6OZR - chains A and C of the 4 polymer chains in the assembly; structure by X-ray diffraction, 2.15 A resolution.

[Chain A]
Protein: Endonuclease V
Source organism: Mus musculus
Notes: EC 3.1.26.-
UniProt: Q8C9A2 (ENDOV_MOUSE); numbering as in UniProt (aligned over 1-253)
Amino-acid sequence (253 residues; each row starts with the number of its first residue):
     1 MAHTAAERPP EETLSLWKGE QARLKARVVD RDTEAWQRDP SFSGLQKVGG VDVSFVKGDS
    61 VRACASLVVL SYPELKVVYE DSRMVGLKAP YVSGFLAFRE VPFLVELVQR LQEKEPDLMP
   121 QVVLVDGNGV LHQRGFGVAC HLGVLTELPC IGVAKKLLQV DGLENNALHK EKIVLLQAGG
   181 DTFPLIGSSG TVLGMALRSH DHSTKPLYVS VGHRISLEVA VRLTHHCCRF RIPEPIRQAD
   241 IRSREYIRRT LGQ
Not modelled in the structure: 1-6, 250-253
UniProt features mapped onto this chain:
  - binding site (Mg(2+)): Asp52, Asp126
  - site: Tyr91 (Interaction with target DNA)
  - mutagenesis: Ser93 (S93P: No effect on activity), Gln133 (Q133P: No effect on activity)
Bound ions: Mg2+: Asp52, Asp126, Asp240 (shared with U12(C) of chain C); K+: Asp52, Asp126 (shared with A11(C), U12(C) of chain C)
Reported in the primary citation:
  - mutagenesis - K155A: abolished catalytic activity
  - mutagenesis - K155M, R244A (10-fold): decreased catalytic activity
  - catalytic residues: Asp240 (proposed by the authors, not directly observed)

[Chain C]
Molecule: DNA/RNA
Sequence (23 nucleotides; row label = number of the first residue in the row):
     1 CGGUAACCCI AUAUGCAUGC AUU
Not modelled in the structure: 1-8
Bound ions: K+: A11, U12 (shared with Asp52(A), Asp126(A) of chain A); Mg2+: U12 (shared with Asp52(A), Asp126(A), Asp240(A) of chain A)

[Chain A / chain C interface]
Pairs across the interface (38):
  Asp52(A) - U12(C)  phosphate contact
  Val53(A) - U12(C)  sugar contact
  Ser54(A) - U12(C)  phosphate contact
  Ser54(A) - A13(C)  hydrogen bond to the phosphate
  Phe55(A) - A11(C)  base contact
  Phe55(A) - U12(C)  hydrogen bond to the sugar
  Phe55(A) - A13(C)  sugar contact
  Lys57(A) - A13(C)  hydrogen bond to the sugar
  Tyr91(A) - DI10(C)  hydrogen bond to the phosphate
  Tyr91(A) - A11(C)  stacking on the base
  Ser93(A) - C9(C)  sugar contact
  Ser93(A) - DI10(C)  hydrogen bond to the phosphate
  Gly94(A) - DI10(C)  base contact
  Phe95(A) - DI10(C)  base contact
  Leu96(A) - DI10(C)  base contact
  Leu96(A) - A11(C)  sugar contact
  Glu100(A) - A11(C)  sugar contact
  Asp126(A) - A11(C)  sugar contact
  Asp126(A) - U12(C)  phosphate contact
  Gly127(A) - DI10(C)  base contact
  Gly127(A) - A11(C)  sugar contact
  Asn128(A) - DI10(C)  hydrogen bond to the sugar
  His132(A) - DI10(C)  base contact
  Gln133(A) - C9(C)  hydrogen bond to the phosphate
  Gly137(A) - DI10(C)  base contact
  Val138(A) - DI10(C)  base contact
  Ala154(A) - DI10(C)  phosphate contact
  Ala154(A) - A11(C)  phosphate contact
  Lys155(A) - A11(C)  salt bridge to the phosphate
  Lys155(A) - U12(C)  salt bridge to the phosphate
  Lys156(A) - DI10(C)  phosphate contact
  Lys156(A) - A11(C)  salt bridge to the phosphate
  Lys156(A) - U12(C)  hydrogen bond to the base
  Leu157(A) - C9(C)  sugar contact
  Leu158(A) - C9(C)  sugar contact
  Leu158(A) - DI10(C)  phosphate contact
  Gln159(A) - C9(C)  hydrogen bond to the sugar
  Arg244(A) - A13(C)  phosphate contact
Other interface residues (no listed pair), chain A (28 interface residues in all): Val56, Ala97, Asp240

[In short]
28 residues of chain A and 5 residues of chain C are in contact, with 9 hydrogen bonds, 3 salt bridges and 1
aromatic stacking contact. Among the polar pairs are Lys156(A)-U12(C), Phe55(A)-U12(C) and Lys57(A)-A13(C).
The paper reports the catalytic residue Asp240(A); K155M and R244A of chain A reduce catalytic activity.
Here chain A is Endonuclease V (Mus musculus) and chain C is DNA/RNA. Entry 6OZR (Crystal structure of Mus
musculus (Mm) Endonuclease V in complex with a 23mer RNA oligo containing ...) was determined by X-ray
diffraction together with 6OZF, 6OZG, 6OZH, 6OZI, 6OZJ, 6OZK and 7 further entries from the same study.
